PDB entry 5FC6 | X-ray diffraction, 1.66 A resolution | chain A

# Chain A
Molecule: Acid sphingomyelinase-like phosphodiesterase 3a
From: Mus musculus
Notes: EC 3.1.4.-
UniProt: P70158 (ASM3A_MOUSE); residues 23-445 here = UniProt positions 23-445
Amino-acid sequence (433 residues; each row starts with the number of its first residue):
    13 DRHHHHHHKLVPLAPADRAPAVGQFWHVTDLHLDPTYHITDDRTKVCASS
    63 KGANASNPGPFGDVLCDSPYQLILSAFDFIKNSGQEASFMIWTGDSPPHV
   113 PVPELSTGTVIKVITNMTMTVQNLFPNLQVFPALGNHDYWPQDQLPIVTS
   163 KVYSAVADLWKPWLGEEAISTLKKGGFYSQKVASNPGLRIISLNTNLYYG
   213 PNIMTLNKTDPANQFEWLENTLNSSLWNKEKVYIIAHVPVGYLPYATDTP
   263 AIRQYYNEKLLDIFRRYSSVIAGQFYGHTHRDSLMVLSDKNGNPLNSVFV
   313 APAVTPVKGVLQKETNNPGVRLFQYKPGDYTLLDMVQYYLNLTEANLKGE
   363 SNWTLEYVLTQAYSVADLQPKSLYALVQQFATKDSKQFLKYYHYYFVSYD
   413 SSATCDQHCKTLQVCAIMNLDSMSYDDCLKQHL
Unresolved in the structure: 13-19
Sequence notes: expression tag (13-22)
Cystine bridges: C59-C78, C417-C421, C427-C440
Glycans and other covalent adducts: N-acetylglucosamine (NAG) linked to N66, N128, N353; glycan linked to N235
Metal / ion sites: Zn2+ site 1: D42, H44, D107, H292 (together with phosphomethylphosphonic acid adenosyl ester); Zn2+ site 2: D107, N148, H249, H290 (together with phosphomethylphosphonic acid adenosyl ester)
Residues lining bound ligands: phosphomethylphosphonic acid adenosyl ester (AP2): D42, H44, D107, H111, N148, H149, Y211, H249, Y257, H290, H292, R293, Q324
Swiss-Prot annotation at these positions:
  - binding site (Zn(2+)): D42, H44, D107, N148, H249, H290, H292
  - binding site (ATP): H111, N148, H149, Y257
  - glycosylation (N-linked (GlcNAc...) asparagine): N66, N128, N219, N235, N353, N364
  - mutagenesis: H111 (H111A/Q: Abolishes enzyme activity), H149 (H149A: Abolishes enzyme activity; H149Q: Nearly abolishes enzyme activity)
Reported in the primary citation:
  - binding site for phosphomethylphosphonic acid adenosyl ester: H111, N148, H149, Y257, Q324
  - mutagenesis - Y257A: unchanged binding to ATP
  - mutagenesis - Y257A: decreased catalytic activity on ATP
  - catalytic residues: D79, H149 (proposed by the authors, not directly observed)
  - catalytic residues: H111
  - mutagenesis - H111A, H111Q, H149A, H149Q: decreased catalytic activity
  - specificity-determining residues: Y257, Q324 (proposed by the authors, not directly observed)

# Summary
Bound to chain A: phosphomethylphosphonic acid adenosyl ester. N-acetylglucosamine is covalently linked to
N66, N128 and N353. UniProt lists 7 Zn2+-binding residues, 4 ATP-binding residues and 2 mutagenesis sites.
From the paper: catalytic residues D79, H149 and H111; H111A, H111Q and H149A, among others, reduce catalytic
activity; 5 substitutions were tested in all.
Chain A is Acid sphingomyelinase-like phosphodiesterase 3a (Mus musculus); the structure, Murine SMPDL3A in
complex with ADP analog AMPCP, was determined by X-ray diffraction, deposited together with 5FC1, 5FC5, 5FC7,
5FCA and 5FCB.
